Entry 4R99 (X-ray diffraction, 1.80 A resolution); this record covers chains A and C of the 4 polymer chains in the assembly.

== Chain A (and C) ==
Molecule: Uricase
From: Bacillus fastidiosus
Notes: EC 3.1.2.4; chain C of this document is another copy of the same molecule, construct and numbering; everything in this record applies to it too
UniProtKB: C5HDG5 (C5HDG5_9BACI); residues 3-322 here correspond to UniProt positions 1-320 (UniProt number = residue number - 2)
Sequence (335 residues; row label = number of the first residue in the row):
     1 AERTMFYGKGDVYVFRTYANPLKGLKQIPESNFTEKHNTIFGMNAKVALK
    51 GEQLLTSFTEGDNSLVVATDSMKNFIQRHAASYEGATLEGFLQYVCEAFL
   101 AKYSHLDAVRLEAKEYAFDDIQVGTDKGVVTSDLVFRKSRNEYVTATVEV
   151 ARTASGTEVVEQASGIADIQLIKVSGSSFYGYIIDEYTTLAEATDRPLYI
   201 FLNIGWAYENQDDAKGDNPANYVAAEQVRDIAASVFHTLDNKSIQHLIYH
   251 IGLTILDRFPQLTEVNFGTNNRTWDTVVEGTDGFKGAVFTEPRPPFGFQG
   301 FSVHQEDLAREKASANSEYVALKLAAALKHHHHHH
Unresolved in the structure: 177-178, 191-195, 325-335 (chain C: 281, 323-335)
Sequence notes: expression tag (1-2, 323-335); conflict Val-144 (Ala142 in C5HDG5)

== Interface between chain A and chain C ==
Pairs across the interface (135):
  Arg-3(A) / Phe-301(C)
  Arg-3(A) / Ser-302(C)  hydrogen bond (side chain-backbone)
  Arg-3(A) / His-304(C)
  Arg-3(A) / Asp-307(C)  salt bridge
  Arg-3(A) / Arg-310(C)
  Thr-4(A) / Gly-300(C)
  Thr-4(A) / Phe-301(C)
  Thr-4(A) / Ser-302(C)  hydrogen bond (backbone-side chain)
  Met-5(A) / Gly-300(C)
  Met-5(A) / Phe-301(C)  hydrophobic
  Phe-6(A) / Phe-298(C)  hydrophobic
  Phe-6(A) / Gln-299(C)
  Phe-6(A) / Gly-300(C)  hydrogen bond (backbone-backbone)
  Tyr-7(A) / Gln-245(C)
  Tyr-7(A) / Phe-298(C)
  Tyr-7(A) / Gln-299(C)
  Gly-8(A) / Phe-296(C)
  Gly-8(A) / Gly-297(C)
  Gly-8(A) / Phe-298(C)  hydrogen bond (backbone-backbone)
  Lys-9(A) / Pro-295(C)
  Lys-9(A) / Phe-296(C)
  Lys-9(A) / Gly-297(C)
  Lys-9(A) / Phe-298(C)
  Gly-10(A) / Pro-295(C)
  Gly-10(A) / Phe-296(C)  hydrogen bond (backbone-backbone)
  Gly-10(A) / Phe-298(C)
  Asp-11(A) / Pro-294(C)
  Asp-11(A) / Pro-295(C)
  Asp-11(A) / Phe-296(C)
  Tyr-13(A) / Pro-294(C)  hydrophobic
  Lys-46(A) / Phe-298(C)
  Val-47(A) / Phe-298(C)
  Ala-48(A) / Phe-298(C)  hydrophobic
  Ser-57(A) / Ser-243(C)
  Ser-57(A) / Gln-245(C)
  Ser-57(A) / His-246(C)
  Phe-58(A) / Gln-245(C)
  Phe-58(A) / His-246(C)
  Phe-58(A) / Tyr-249(C)
  Phe-58(A) / Phe-301(C)  hydrophobic
  Thr-59(A) / Tyr-249(C)
  Gly-61(A) / Lys-242(C)
  Gly-61(A) / His-246(C)
  Asn-63(A) / Phe-179(C)
  Asn-63(A) / Tyr-180(C)  hydrogen bond (side chain-backbone)
  Asn-63(A) / Gly-181(C)
  Asn-63(A) / Tyr-182(C)
  Asn-63(A) / Lys-242(C)  hydrogen bond (side chain-backbone)
  Ser-64(A) / Gly-181(C)
  Ser-64(A) / Ile-183(C)
  Leu-65(A) / Ile-183(C)
  Val-66(A) / Tyr-182(C)
  Val-66(A) / Ile-183(C)  hydrogen bond (backbone-backbone)
  Val-67(A) / Ile-183(C)  hydrophobic
  Ala-68(A) / Tyr-182(C)  hydrophobic
  Asp-70(A) / Thr-189(C)  hydrogen bond
  Asp-70(A) / Leu-190(C)
  Ser-71(A) / Tyr-187(C)  hydrogen bond (side chain-backbone)
  Ser-71(A) / Thr-188(C)  hydrogen bond
  Lys-73(A) / Pro-295(C)
  Asn-74(A) / Tyr-187(C)  hydrogen bond (side chain-backbone)
  Asn-74(A) / Thr-189(C)  hydrogen bond
  Phe-75(A) / Tyr-187(C)  hydrophobic
  Arg-78(A) / Glu-186(C)  hydrogen bond (side chain-backbone)
  Arg-78(A) / Tyr-187(C)
  His-79(A) / Tyr-187(C)
  Lys-102(A) / Asp-185(C)
  Lys-102(A) / Glu-186(C)  salt bridge
  Tyr-103(A) / Asp-185(C)  hydrogen bond
  Tyr-103(A) / Tyr-187(C)
  His-105(A) / Ile-183(C)
  Tyr-180(A) / Asn-63(C)  hydrogen bond (backbone-side chain)
  Gly-181(A) / Asn-63(C)
  Gly-181(A) / Ser-64(C)
  Tyr-182(A) / Asn-63(C)
  Tyr-182(A) / Val-66(C)
  Tyr-182(A) / Ala-68(C)  hydrophobic
  Ile-183(A) / Ser-64(C)
  Ile-183(A) / Leu-65(C)
  Ile-183(A) / Val-66(C)  hydrogen bond (backbone-backbone)
  Ile-183(A) / Val-67(C)  hydrophobic
  Ile-183(A) / His-105(C)
  Asp-185(A) / Lys-102(C)
  Asp-185(A) / Tyr-103(C)  hydrogen bond
  Glu-186(A) / Arg-78(C)  hydrogen bond (backbone-side chain)
  Glu-186(A) / Lys-102(C)  salt bridge
  Tyr-187(A) / Ser-71(C)  hydrogen bond (backbone-side chain)
  Tyr-187(A) / Asn-74(C)  hydrogen bond (backbone-side chain)
  Tyr-187(A) / Phe-75(C)  hydrophobic
  Tyr-187(A) / Arg-78(C)
  Tyr-187(A) / His-79(C)
  Tyr-187(A) / Tyr-103(C)
  Thr-188(A) / Ser-71(C)  hydrogen bond
  Thr-189(A) / Asp-70(C)  hydrogen bond
  Thr-189(A) / Asn-74(C)  hydrogen bond
  Lys-242(A) / Gly-61(C)
  Lys-242(A) / Asn-63(C)  hydrogen bond (backbone-side chain)
  Ser-243(A) / Ser-57(C)
  Gln-245(A) / Tyr-7(C)
  Gln-245(A) / Ser-57(C)
  Gln-245(A) / Phe-58(C)
  His-246(A) / Ser-57(C)
  His-246(A) / Phe-58(C)
  His-246(A) / Gly-61(C)
  Tyr-249(A) / Phe-58(C)
  Tyr-249(A) / Thr-59(C)
  Pro-294(A) / Asp-11(C)
  Pro-294(A) / Tyr-13(C)  hydrophobic
  Pro-295(A) / Lys-9(C)
  Pro-295(A) / Gly-10(C)
  Pro-295(A) / Asp-11(C)
  Phe-296(A) / Lys-9(C)
  Phe-296(A) / Gly-10(C)  hydrogen bond (backbone-backbone)
  Phe-296(A) / Asp-11(C)
  Gly-297(A) / Gly-8(C)
  Gly-297(A) / Lys-9(C)
  Phe-298(A) / Phe-6(C)  hydrophobic
  Phe-298(A) / Tyr-7(C)
  Phe-298(A) / Gly-8(C)  hydrogen bond (backbone-backbone)
  Phe-298(A) / Lys-9(C)
  Phe-298(A) / Gly-10(C)
  Phe-298(A) / Lys-46(C)
  Phe-298(A) / Val-47(C)
  Phe-298(A) / Ala-48(C)  hydrophobic
  Gln-299(A) / Phe-6(C)
  Gln-299(A) / Tyr-7(C)
  Gly-300(A) / Thr-4(C)
  Gly-300(A) / Met-5(C)
  Gly-300(A) / Phe-6(C)  hydrogen bond (backbone-backbone)
  Phe-301(A) / Arg-3(C)
  Phe-301(A) / Thr-4(C)
  Phe-301(A) / Phe-58(C)  hydrophobic
  Ser-302(A) / Arg-3(C)  hydrogen bond (backbone-side chain)
  Ser-302(A) / Thr-4(C)  hydrogen bond (side chain-backbone)
  Asp-307(A) / Arg-3(C)  salt bridge
Other interface residues (no listed pair), chain A (66 interface residues in all): Val-12, Glu-60, Thr-69, Leu-190, Ile-248, Val-303, His-304, Arg-310, Glu-311
Other interface residues (no listed pair), chain C (67 interface residues in all): Val-12, Glu-60, Thr-69, Ile-248, Arg-272, Val-303, Glu-311

== Summary ==
Chain A and chain C form an interface of 66 and 67 residues respectively, with 30 hydrogen bonds and 4 salt
bridges. Polar contacts include Arg-3(A)/Asp-307(C), Lys-102(A)/Glu-186(C) and Arg-3(A)/Ser-302(C).
Chain A and chain C are both Uricase (Bacillus fastidiosus); the structure, Crystal structure of a uricase
from Bacillus fastidious, was determined by X-ray diffraction (same publication as 4R8X).
